PDB entry 6T4C | X-ray diffraction, 1.80 A resolution | chains C and D of the 4 polymer chains in the assembly

Chain C:
Protein: VP3
Organism: Enterovirus F
Notes: EC 3.4.22.29, 3.6.1.15, 3.4.22.28, 2.7.7.48
Reference sequence: Q2LKZ0 (Q2LKZ0_9ENTO); residues 1-243 here correspond to UniProt positions 316-558 (UniProt number = residue number + 315)
Sequence (243 residues; each row starts with the number of its first residue):
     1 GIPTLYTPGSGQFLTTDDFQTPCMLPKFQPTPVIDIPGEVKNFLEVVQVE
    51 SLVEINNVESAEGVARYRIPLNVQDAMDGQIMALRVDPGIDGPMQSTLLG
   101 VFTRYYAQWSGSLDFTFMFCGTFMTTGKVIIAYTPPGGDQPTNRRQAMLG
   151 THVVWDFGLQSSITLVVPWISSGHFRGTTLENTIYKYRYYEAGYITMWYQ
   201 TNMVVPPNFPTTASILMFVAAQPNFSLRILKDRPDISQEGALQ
Sequence notes: conflict Phe102 (Leu417 in Q2LKZ0), Thr103 (His418 in Q2LKZ0), Asn143 (Ala458 in Q2LKZ0), Ala192 (Arg507 in Q2LKZ0), Thr211 (Asn526 in Q2LKZ0), Thr212 (His527 in Q2LKZ0)
Bound ions: K+: Asp114, Gln222 (shared with 1 residue of chain A)
Ligand contacts: glutathione (GSH): Gln238, Glu239, Gly240

Chain D:
Protein: VP4
Organism: Enterovirus F
Notes: EC 3.4.22.29, 3.6.1.15, 3.4.22.28, 2.7.7.48
Reference sequence: Q2LKZ0 (Q2LKZ0_9ENTO); residue numbers follow UniProt; this construct covers 1-71
Sequence (71 residues; each row starts with the number of its first residue):
     1 MGAQMSKNTAGSHTTGTYATGGSNIHYTNINYYENAASNSLNKQDFTQDP
    51 EKFTRPVVDVMKEAAVPLKSP
Not modelled in the structure: 1-21, 70-71
Bound ions: K+: Glu63, Ala65 (shared with 3 residues of chain A)

How chain C and chain D interact:
Contacting residue pairs (42):
  Asp18(C) - Ser40(D)
  Asp18(C) - Leu41(D)  hydrogen bond (side chain-backbone)
  Asp18(C) - Lys43(D)  salt bridge
  Gln20(C) - Ile30(D)  hydrogen bond (side chain-backbone)
  Gln20(C) - Asn31(D)
  Gln20(C) - Tyr32(D)  hydrogen bond (side chain-backbone)
  Gln20(C) - Tyr33(D)
  Gln20(C) - Ser38(D)
  Gln20(C) - Ser40(D)
  Thr21(C) - Tyr33(D)
  Thr21(C) - Ser38(D)  hydrogen bond (backbone-side chain)
  Pro22(C) - Tyr33(D)
  Pro22(C) - Ser38(D)
  Cys23(C) - Ala37(D)  hydrophobic
  Cys23(C) - Ser38(D)  hydrogen bond (backbone-side chain)
  Leu25(C) - Asn35(D)
  Pro26(C) - Glu34(D)
  Pro26(C) - Asn35(D)  hydrogen bond (backbone-side chain)
  Lys27(C) - Glu34(D)  salt bridge
  Phe28(C) - Asn35(D)  hydrogen bond (backbone-side chain)
  Gly38(C) - Lys52(D)
  Gly38(C) - Phe53(D)
  Glu39(C) - Gln48(D)  hydrogen bond (backbone-side chain)
  Glu39(C) - Lys52(D)  hydrogen bond (backbone-side chain)
  Glu39(C) - Phe53(D)
  Val40(C) - Gln48(D)
  Lys41(C) - Phe46(D)
  Lys41(C) - Gln48(D)
  Asn42(C) - Asp45(D)
  Asn42(C) - Phe46(D)  hydrogen bond (side chain-backbone)
  Asn42(C) - Thr47(D)
  Glu45(C) - Thr47(D)
  Glu45(C) - Gln48(D)  hydrogen bond
  Glu45(C) - Pro50(D)
  Glu45(C) - Phe53(D)
  Gln48(C) - Pro50(D)
  Gln48(C) - Thr54(D)
  Val49(C) - Phe53(D)  hydrophobic
  Val49(C) - Thr54(D)
  Gln160(C) - Val66(D)
  Gln160(C) - Pro67(D)
  Gln160(C) - Leu68(D)  hydrogen bond (side chain-backbone)
Also at the interface, not in a pair above, chain C (21 interface residues in all): Phe19, Leu44, Leu159
Also at the interface, not in a pair above, chain D (23 interface residues in all): Asn39

Summary:
The interface between chain C and chain D involves 21 residues on one side and 23 on the other; the contacts
include 12 hydrogen bonds and 2 salt bridges. Polar contacts include Asp18(C)-Lys43(D), Lys27(C)-Glu34(D) and
Asp18(C)-Leu41(D). Chain C binds glutathione.
Chain C is VP3 and chain D is VP4, both from Enterovirus F; the structure, Bovine enterovirus F3 in complex
with glutathione, was determined by X-ray diffraction, deposited together with 6T40 and 6T48.
